7DUG - chains A and H of the 23 polymer chains in the assembly; structure by X-ray diffraction, 3.75 A resolution.

Chain A:
Molecule: 30S Ribosomal RNA rRNA
Organism: Thermus thermophilus HB8
Sequence (1522 nucleotides; each row starts with the number of its first residue; note: 42 numbers in that range are skipped by the numbering (no residue carries them; nothing is unmodelled there); a row labelled like 190A-190L holds insertion residues (190A, then the next letters in order); numbering starts at 0):
     0 UUUGUUGGAGAGUCUGAUCCUGGCUCAGGGUGAACGCUGGCGGCGUGCCU
    50 AAGACAUGCAAGUCGUGCGGG
    73 CCGCGGGGUUUU
    88 ACUCCG
    95 UGGUC
   101 AGCGGCGGACGGGUGAGUAACGCGUGGGU
  129A G
   130 ACCUACCCGGAAGAGGGGGACAACCCGGGGAAACUCGGGCUAAUCCCCCA
   180 UGUGGACCCGC
190A-190L CCCUUGGGGUGU
   191 GUCCAAAGGGCUUU
   216 GCCCGCUUCCGGAUGGGCCCGCGUCCCAUCAGCUAGUUGGUGGGGUAAUG
   266 GCCCACCAAGGCGACGACGGGUAGCCGGUCUGAGAGGAUGGCCGGCCACA
   316 GGGGCACUGAGACACGGGCCCCACUCCUACGGGAGGCAGCAGUUAGGAAU
   366 CUUCCGCAAUGGGCGCAAGCCUGACGGAGCGACGCCGCUUGGAGGAAGAA
   416 GCCCUUCGGGGUGUAAACUCCUGAA
   442 CCCGGGACGAAACCCCCGACGA
   474 GGGGACUGACGGUACCGGG
   494 GUAAUAGCGCCGGCCAACUCCGUGCCAGCAGCCGCGGUAAUACGGAGGGC
   544 GCGAGCGUUACCCGGAUUCACUGGGCGUAAAGGGCGUGUAGGCGGCCUGG
   594 GGCGUCCCAUGUGAAAGACCACGGCUCAACCGUGGGGGAGCGUGGGAUAC
   644 GCUCAGGCUAGACGGUGGGAGAGGGUGGUGGAAUUCCCGGAGUAGCGGUG
   694 AAAUGCGCAGAUACCGGGAGGAACGCCGAUGGCGAAGGCAGCCACCUGGU
   744 CCACCCGUGACGCUGAGGCGCGAAAGCGUGGGGAGCAAACCGGAUUAGAU
   794 ACCCGGGUAGUCCACGCCCUAAACGAUGCGCGCUAGGUCUCUGGGUCU
   848 CCUGGGGGCCGAAGCUAACGCGUUAAGCGCGCCGCCUGGGGAGUACGGCC
   898 GCAAGGCUGAAACUCAAAGGAAUUGACGGGGGCCCGCACAAGCGGUGGAG
   948 CAUGUGGUUUAAUUCGAAGXAACGCGAAGAACCUUACCAGGCCUUGACAU
   998 GCUAGG
 1003A G
  1004 AACCCGGGUGAAAGCCUGGGGUGCCCC
1030A-1030D GCGA
  1031 GGGGAGCCCUAGCACAGGUGCUGCAUGGCCGUCGUCAGCUCGUGCCGUGA
  1081 GGUGUUGGGUUAAGUCCCGCAACGAGCGCAACCCCCGCCGUUAGUUGCCA
  1131 GCGGUUCGGCCGGGCACUCUAACGGGACUGCCCGCGAAA
  1171 GCGGGAGGAAGGAGGGGACGACGUCUGGUCAGCAUGGCCCUUACGGCCUG
  1221 GGCGACACACGUGCUACAAUGCCCACUACAAAGCGAUGCCACCCGGCAAC
  1271 GGGGAGCUAAUCGCAAAAAGGUGGGCCCAGUUCGGAUUGGGGUCUGCAAC
  1321 CCGACCCCAUGAAGCCGGAAUCGCUAGUAAUCGCGGAUCAG
 1361A C
  1362 CAUGCCGCGGUGAAUACGUUCCCGGGCCUUGUACACACXGCCXGUXACGC
  1412 CAUGGGAGCGGGCUCUACCCGAAGUCGCCGGG
  1446 AGCCUACGGG
  1459 CAGGCGCCGAGGGUAGGGCCCGUGACUGGGGCGAAGUCGUAACAAGGUAG
  1509 CUGUACCGGAAGGUGCGGCUGGAUCCACUCCUUUCU
Disordered / not traced: 0-4, 1534-1538
Modified / non-standard residues: PSU (pseudouridine-5'-monophosphate) at position 516, 7MG (7N-methyl-8-hydroguanosine-5'-monophosphate) at position 527, M2G (N2-dimethylguanosine-5'-monophosphate) at position 966, 5MC (5-methylcytidine-5'-monophosphate) at position 967, 2MG (2N-methylguanosine-5'-monophosphate) at position 1207, 5MC (5-methylcytidine-5'-monophosphate) at position 1400, 4OC (4n,o2'-methylcytidine-5'-monophosphate) at position 1402, 5MC (5-methylcytidine-5'-monophosphate) at position 1404, 5MC (5-methylcytidine-5'-monophosphate) at position 1407, UR3 (3-methyluridine-5'-monophoshate) at position 1498, MA6 (6N-dimethyladenosine-5'-monophoshate) at position 1518, MA6 (6N-dimethyladenosine-5'-monophoshate) at position 1519, PSU (pseudouridine-5'-monophosphate) at position 1540, PSU (pseudouridine-5'-monophosphate) at position 1541
Metal / ion sites: Mg2+ site 1: U5 (shared with Arg102(H) of chain H); Mg2+ site 2 near G21 (its only coordinating residue here); Mg2+ site 3 near G28 (its only coordinating residue here); Mg2+ site 4: G46, G394; Mg2+ site 5 near C48 (its only coordinating residue here); Mg2+ site 6: A59, U387; Mg2+ site 7 near G61 (its only coordinating residue here); Mg2+ site 8 near U98 (its only coordinating residue here); Mg2+ site 9: G107, G326; Mg2+ site 10: A109, G331; Mg2+ site 11 near G111 (its only coordinating residue here); Mg2+ site 12 near G117 (its only coordinating residue here); 90 more Mg2+ sites not listed
Ligand contacts: HJR (N-[(1R,2R,3R,4S,5R)-4-[(2R,6S)-6-(aminomethyl)oxan-2-yl]oxy-5-azanyl-2-[(2R,4S,5R}-5-methyl-4-(methylamino)-5-oxidanyl-oxan-2-yl]oxy-3-oxidanyl-cyclohexyl]-1,1,1-tris(fluoranyl)methanesulfonamide): 5MC_1404, G1405, U1406, 5MC_1407, A1408, C1409, G1491, A1493, G1494, U1495, C1496, G1497

Chain H:
Protein: 30S ribosomal protein S8
Organism: Thermus thermophilus HB8
UniProt: P0DOY9 (RS8_THET8); residues 1-138 here = UniProt positions 1-138
Amino-acid sequence (138 residues; each row starts with the number of its first residue):
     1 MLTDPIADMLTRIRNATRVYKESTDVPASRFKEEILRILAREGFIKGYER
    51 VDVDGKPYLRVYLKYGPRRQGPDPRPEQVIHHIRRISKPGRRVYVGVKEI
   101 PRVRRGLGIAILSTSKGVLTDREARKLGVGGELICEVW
Metal / ion sites: Mg2+ site 1 near Arg37 (its only coordinating residue here); Mg2+ site 2: Arg102 (shared with U5(A) of chain A)

Interface between chain A and chain H:
Residue-residue contacts - 71 pairs, chain A then chain H:
  C564(A) - Arg91(H)  hydrogen bond to the sugar
  C586(A) - Pro89(H)  phosphate contact
  C586(A) - Gly90(H)  sugar contact
  G587(A) - Thr3(H)  sugar contact
  G587(A) - Pro89(H)  phosphate contact
  G587(A) - Arg92(H)  salt bridge to the phosphate
  G588(A) - Leu2(H)  sugar contact
  G588(A) - Pro5(H)  phosphate contact
  C589(A) - Pro5(H)  phosphate contact
  C589(A) - Ala28(H)  sugar contact
  C589(A) - Ser29(H)  phosphate contact
  C590(A) - Ser29(H)  phosphate contact
  C590(A) - Arg30(H)  hydrogen bond to the phosphate
  U591(A) - Arg30(H)  salt bridge to the phosphate
  G597(A) - Tyr94(H)  hydrogen bond to the base
  U598(A) - Tyr94(H)  sugar contact
  U598(A) - Gly131(H)  sugar contact
  C599(A) - Val95(H)  sugar contact
  C599(A) - Gly96(H)  phosphate contact
  C599(A) - Val97(H)  phosphate contact
  C599(A) - Ser115(H)  base contact
  C599(A) - Val129(H)  sugar contact
  C599(A) - Gly130(H)  hydrogen bond to the sugar
  C599(A) - Gly131(H)  sugar contact
  C600(A) - Gly96(H)  phosphate contact
  C600(A) - Val97(H)  hydrogen bond to the phosphate
  C600(A) - Gly128(H)  sugar contact
  A640(A) - Ser115(H)  hydrogen bond to the sugar
  U641(A) - Ser115(H)  sugar contact
  A642(A) - Phe31(H)  sugar contact
  A642(A) - Ser113(H)  hydrogen bond to the base
  A642(A) - Thr114(H)  base contact
  A642(A) - Ser115(H)  base contact
  A642(A) - Val118(H)  sugar contact
  C643(A) - Phe31(H)  sugar contact
  C643(A) - Arg92(H)  sugar contact
  C643(A) - Tyr94(H)  base contact
  C643(A) - Ser113(H)  hydrogen bond to the sugar
  C643(A) - Glu132(H)  hydrogen bond to the sugar
  G644(A) - Arg92(H)  sugar contact
  G644(A) - Tyr94(H)  sugar contact
  A653(A) - Lys56(H)  salt bridge to the phosphate
  G654(A) - Met1(H)  hydrogen bond to the sugar
  G755(A) - Met1(H)  base contact
  C824(A) - Met1(H)  hydrogen bond to the sugar
  G825(A) - Asp8(H)  hydrogen bond to the sugar
  G825(A) - Thr11(H)  base contact
  G825(A) - Arg12(H)  hydrogen bond to the sugar
  C826(A) - Arg12(H)  salt bridge to the phosphate
  C826(A) - Asn15(H)  hydrogen bond to the base
  U827(A) - Asn15(H)  sugar contact
  U827(A) - Val19(H)  sugar contact
  A828(A) - Lys21(H)  salt bridge to the phosphate
  A859(A) - Val19(H)  base contact
  A860(A) - Arg18(H)  sugar contact
  A860(A) - Arg75(H)  hydrogen bond to the phosphate
  G861(A) - Arg75(H)  salt bridge to the phosphate
  G874(A) - Asn15(H)  base contact
  C875(A) - Thr11(H)  base contact
  C875(A) - Arg14(H)  hydrogen bond to the sugar
  C875(A) - Asn15(H)  hydrogen bond to the base
  G876(A) - Ala7(H)  sugar contact
  G876(A) - Thr11(H)  hydrogen bond to the sugar
  G876(A) - Arg14(H)  phosphate contact
  C877(A) - Thr3(H)  hydrogen bond to the sugar
  C877(A) - Asp4(H)  sugar contact
  C877(A) - Lys88(H)  phosphate contact
  G878(A) - Thr3(H)  hydrogen bond to the sugar
  G878(A) - Lys88(H)  phosphate contact
  G878(A) - Pro89(H)  phosphate contact
  C879(A) - Gly90(H)  phosphate contact
Also at the interface, not in a pair above, chain A (37 interface residues in all): A632, U652, A753, G823
Also at the interface, not in a pair above, chain H (42 interface residues in all): Pro57, Arg85, Lys98, Gly117

Overview:
37 residues of chain A face 42 of chain H across their interface; the contacts include 20 hydrogen bonds and 6
salt bridges. Among the polar pairs are G597(A)-Tyr94(H), A642(A)-Ser113(H) and C826(A)-Asn15(H). Bound to
chain A: compound HJR.
Chain A is 30S Ribosomal RNA rRNA and chain H is 30S ribosomal protein S8, both from Thermus thermophilus HB8;
the structure, Crystal structure of the Thermus thermophilus (HB8) 30S ribosomal subunit with mRNA and cognate
transfer RNA ..., was determined by X-ray diffraction.
